2MKN - chains A and C of the 3 polymer chains in the assembly; structure by solution NMR.

# Chain A
Name: Zinc finger protein 346
Organism: Homo sapiens
UniProtKB: Q9UL40 (ZN346_HUMAN); residues 168-227 here = UniProt positions 168-227
Sequence (60 residues; each row starts with the number of its first residue):
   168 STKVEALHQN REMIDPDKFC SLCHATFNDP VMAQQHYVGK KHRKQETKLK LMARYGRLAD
Disordered / not traced: 168-180, 225-227
Bound ions: Zn2+: Cys187, His203, His209
What the authors report for this chain:
  - Zn2+ coordination: Cys187, Cys190, His203, His209
  - binding site for the 19-nt RNA strand: Val198, Gln202, Lys207, Lys208, Lys211, Gln212, Lys215
  - contacts within the chain: Asp182-Pro197

# Chain C
Molecule: 19-nt RNA strand
Sequence (19 nucleotides; row label = number of the first residue in the row):
    20 CCGGCCACCA GACCACGGC

# Chain A / chain C interface
Contacting residue pairs (18):
  Asp196(A) with G23(C), base contact; C24(C), sugar contact
  Val198(A) with C25(C), sugar contact
  Met199(A) with C24(C), sugar contact; C25(C), sugar contact
  Gln202(A) with C25(C), sugar contact; A26(C), base contact
  His203(A) with C25(C), sugar contact; A26(C), phosphate contact
  Gly206(A) with A26(C), phosphate contact; C27(C), sugar contact
  Lys207(A) with A26(C), phosphate contact; C27(C), phosphate contact; C28(C), phosphate contact; A29(C), phosphate contact
  Lys208(A) with A26(C), phosphate contact; C27(C), phosphate contact
  Lys215(A) with C35(C), base contact
Also at the interface, not in a pair above, chain A (10 interface residues in all): Val205
Also at the interface, not in a pair above, chain C (9 interface residues in all): A34

# Overview
Chain A and chain C form an interface of 10 and 9 residues respectively. The Zn2+ site is built by Cys187(A),
His203(A) and His209(A). The paper reports a binding site for the 19-nt RNA strand at Val198(A), Gln202(A) and
Lys207(A) among others; Zn2+ coordination by Cys187(A), Cys190(A) and His203(A) among others.
Here chain A is Zinc finger protein 346 (Homo sapiens) and chain C is a 19-nt RNA strand. Entry 2MKN
(Structural Characterization of Interactions between the Double-Stranded RNA-Binding Zinc Finger Protein JAZ
and dsRNA) was determined by solution NMR.
